Entry 5UWS (X-ray diffraction, 2.40 A resolution); this record covers chains A and C of the 4 polymer chains in the assembly.

# Chain A
Protein: GTP-binding nuclear protein Ran
From: Homo sapiens
Reference sequence: P62826 (RAN_HUMAN); residue numbers follow UniProt; this construct covers 1-216
Chain sequence (237 residues; row label = number of the first residue in the row; numbers below 1 keep their minus sign (Met-20 is residue -20)):
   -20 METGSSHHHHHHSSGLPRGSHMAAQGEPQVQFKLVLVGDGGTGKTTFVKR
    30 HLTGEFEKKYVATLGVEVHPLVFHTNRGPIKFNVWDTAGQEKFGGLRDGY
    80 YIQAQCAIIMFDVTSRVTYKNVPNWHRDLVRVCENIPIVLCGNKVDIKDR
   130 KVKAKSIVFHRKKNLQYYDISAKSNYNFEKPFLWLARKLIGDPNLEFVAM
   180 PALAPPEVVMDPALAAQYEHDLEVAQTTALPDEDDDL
Disordered / not traced: -20 to 8, 188-189
Differences from the reference sequence: expression tag (-20 to 0)
Bound ions: Mg2+: Thr24, Thr42 (together with GMP-PNP)
Ligand contacts: GMP-PNP (GNP; phosphoaminophosphonic acid-guanylate ester): Gly17, Asp18, Gly19, Gly20, Thr21, Gly22, Lys23, Thr24, Thr25, Phe35, Glu36, Lys37, Lys38, Tyr39, Val40, Ala41, Thr42, Thr66, Ala67, Gly68, Gln69, Asn122, Lys123, Asp125, Ile126, Ser150, Ala151, Lys152
UniProt features mapped onto this chain:
  - region: Lys37 to Val45 (Switch-I), Gly68 to Gln84 (Switch-II), Asp211 to Leu216 (Interaction with RANBP1)
  - binding site (GTP): Asp18 to Thr25, Glu36 to Thr42, Gly68, Asn122 to Asp125, Ser150 to Lys152
  - site: Gln69 (Essential for GTP hydrolysis)
  - modified residue: Ala2 (N-acetylalanine), Thr24 (Phosphothreonine), Lys37 (N6-acetyllysine), Lys60 (N6-acetyllysine), Lys71 (N6-acetyllysine), Lys99 (N6-acetyllysine), Lys134 (N6-acetyllysine), Lys159 (N6-acetyllysine)
  - cross-link (Glycyl lysine isopeptide (Lys-Gly)): Lys71 (interchain with G-Cter in SUMO2), Lys152 (interchain with G-Cter in SUMO2)
  - mutagenesis: Gly19 (G19V: Blocks DNA replication; when associated with L-69), Thr24 (T24L: Has low binding affinity for GTP and GDP. Almost completely abolishes interaction with BIRC5; T24N: Has low binding affinity for GTP and GDP. Decreases nuclear import of proteins and RNA ...), Thr25 (T25A: Minor effect on the interaction with the alpha phosphate group of bound GTP), Lys37 (K37Q: Mimics acetylation; enhances the nuclear export of RELA/p65; K37R: Decreased acetylation), Tyr39 (Y39A: Abolishes steric hindrance that traps the essential Q-69 in an unreactive position, and causes slow GTP hydrolysis in wild-type ...), Gln69 (Q69L: Strongly decreased GTPase activity. Probably locked in the GTP-bound form. Loss of interaction with NUTF2. Decreases nuclear location and leads to cytoplasmic location during interphase ...), Glu70 (E70A: Strongly decreases the relase of bound GDP), Arg76 (R76E: Probable loss of interaction with NUTF2. Loss of transport to the nucleus), Lys134 (K134Q: Loss of normal mitotic chromosome segregation and defective mitotic spindle orientation; K134R: Loss of normal mitotic chromosome segregation and formation of sister chromatid bridges), Asp211 to Leu216 (No effect on GTPase activity. Abolishes interaction with RANBP1)

# Chain C
Protein: Exportin-1
From: Saccharomyces cerevisiae
Reference sequence: P30822 (XPO1_YEAST); numbering as in UniProt; present here: 1-376, 414-1058
Chain sequence (1024 residues; row label = number of the first residue in the row; note: 37 numbers in that range are skipped by the numbering (no residue carries them; nothing is unmodelled there); numbers below 1 keep their minus sign (Gly-2 is residue -2)):
    -2 GGSMEGILDFSNDLDIALLDQVVSTFYQGSGVQQKQAQEILTKFQDNPDA
    48 WQKADQILQFSTNPQSKFIALSILDKLITRKWKLLPNDHRIGIRNFVVGM
    98 IISMCQDDEVFKTQKNLINKSDLTLVQILKQEWPQNWPEFIPELIGSSSS
   148 SVNVCENNMIVLKLLSEEVFDFSAEQMTQAKALHLKNSMSKEFEQIFKLC
   198 FQVLEQGSSSSLIVATLESLLRYLHWIPYRYIYETNILELLSTKFMTSPD
   248 TRAITLKCLTEVSNLKIPQDNDLIKRQTVLFFQNTLQQIATSVMPVTADL
   298 KATYANANGNDQSFLQDLAMFLTTYLARNRALLESDESLRELLLNAHQYL
   348 IQLSKIEERELFKTTLDYWHNLVADLFYE
   414 PLKKHIYEEICSQLRLVIIENMVRPEEDLVVENDEGEIVREFVKESDTIQ
   464 LYKSEREVLVYLTHLNVIDTEEIMISKLARQIDGSEWSWHNINTLSWAIG
   514 SISGTMSEDTEKRFVVTVIKDLLGLCEQKRGKDNKAVVASDIMYVVGQYP
   564 RFLKAHWNFLRTVILKLFEFMHETHEGVQDMACDTFIKIVQKCKYHFVIQ
   614 QPRESEPFIQTIIRDIQKTTADLQPQQVHTFYKACGIIISEERSVAERNR
   664 LLSDLMQLPNMAWDTIVEQSTANPTLLLDSETVKIIANIIKTNVAVCTSM
   714 GADFYPQLGHIYYNMLQLYRAVSSMISAQVAAEGLIATKTPKVRGLRTIK
   764 KEILKLVETYISKARNLDDVVKVLVEPLLNAVLEDYMNNVPDARDAEVLN
   814 CMTTVVEKVGHMIPQGVILILQSVFECTLDMINKDFTEYPEHRVEFYKLL
   864 KVINEKSFAAFLELPPAAFKLFVDAICWAFKHNNRDVEVNGLQIALDLVK
   914 NIERMGNVPFANEFHKNYFFIFVSETFFVLTDSDHKSGFSKQALLLMKLI
   964 SLVYDNKISVPLYQEAEVPQGTSNQVYLSQYLANMLSNAFPHLTSEQIAS
  1014 FLSALTKQCKDLVVFKGTLRDFLVQIKEVGGDPTDYLFAEDKENA
Disordered / not traced: -2, 440-460, 1054-1058
Differences from the reference sequence: expression tag (-2 to 0); conflict Asp441 (Val in P30822), Gly537 (Asp in P30822), Cys539 (Thr in P30822), Glu540 (Val in P30822), Gln541 (Lys in P30822), Cys1022 (Tyr in P30822)

# Chain A / chain C interface
Contacting residue pairs - 53 pairs, chain A then chain C:
  Val45(A) - Gln35(C)
  Val47(A) - Gln31(C)
  Trp64(A) - Phe23(C)  hydrophobic
  Trp64(A) - Gln31(C)
  Lys71(A) - Asp947(C)  salt bridge
  Gly74(A) - Gln42(C)  hydrogen bond (backbone-side chain)
  Leu75(A) - Phe23(C)  hydrophobic
  Leu75(A) - Leu38(C)
  Leu75(A) - Gln42(C)
  Arg76(A) - Lys73(C)
  Asp77(A) - Phe65(C)
  Asp77(A) - Lys117(C)  salt bridge
  Gly78(A) - Tyr24(C)  hydrogen bond (backbone-side chain)
  Gly78(A) - Phe65(C)
  Tyr79(A) - Phe23(C)  hydrophobic
  Tyr79(A) - Gln35(C)  hydrogen bond
  Tyr79(A) - Thr39(C)
  Ile81(A) - Tyr24(C)
  Ile81(A) - Phe65(C)  hydrophobic
  Gln82(A) - Gln25(C)  hydrogen bond
  Gln82(A) - Gln62(C)
  Lys99(A) - Glu172(C)  salt bridge
  Arg106(A) - Phe169(C)
  Arg106(A) - Gln173(C)
  Arg110(A) - Leu120(C)
  Arg110(A) - Leu161(C)
  Arg110(A) - Glu164(C)  salt bridge
  Arg110(A) - Glu165(C)  salt bridge
  Val111(A) - Phe65(C)  hydrophobic
  Val111(A) - Asn113(C)
  Glu113(A) - Asn116(C)
  Lys134(A) - Gln463(C)  hydrogen bond
  Lys134(A) - Ser467(C)  hydrogen bond
  His139(A) - Glu357(C)  salt bridge
  Arg140(A) - Met317(C)
  Arg140(A) - Thr361(C)  hydrogen bond
  Arg140(A) - Asp364(C)  salt bridge
  Lys141(A) - Lys254(C)  hydrogen bond (backbone-side chain)
  Lys141(A) - Glu258(C)  salt bridge
  Lys141(A) - Met317(C)
  Asn143(A) - Lys254(C)  hydrogen bond
  Asn143(A) - Ser310(C)
  Asn143(A) - Gln313(C)  hydrogen bond
  Asn143(A) - Asp314(C)  hydrogen bond
  Gln145(A) - Glu355(C)
  Tyr146(A) - Glu357(C)
  Lys167(A) - Ala304(C)
  Lys167(A) - Gln309(C)  hydrogen bond
  Pro172(A) - Ala302(C)
  Pro172(A) - Asn303(C)
  Thr206(A) - Ile749(C)
  Ala208(A) - Lys752(C)
  Glu212(A) - Arg757(C)
Also at the interface, not in a pair above, chain A (39 interface residues in all): Leu43, Gly44, Thr93, Val96, Pro102, Asn103, Asp128, Lys130, Ala133, Asp213
Also at the interface, not in a pair above, chain C (48 interface residues in all): Ser69, Thr257, Asn261, Lys360, Arg898, Asp899, Ser950

# Summary
39 residues of chain A face 48 of chain C across their interface, with 12 hydrogen bonds and 8 salt bridges.
Polar pairs include Lys71(A)-Asp947(C), Asp77(A)-Lys117(C) and Lys99(A)-Glu172(C). Ligands of chain A:
GMP-PNP. From UniProt: 23 GTP-binding residues and 15 mutagenesis sites on chain A.
Here chain A is GTP-binding nuclear protein Ran (Homo sapiens) and chain C is Exportin-1 (Saccharomyces
cerevisiae). Entry 5UWS (Crystal Structure of X11L2 NES Peptide in complex with CRM1-Ran-RanBP1) was
determined by X-ray diffraction (same publication as 5UWH, 5UWI, 5UWJ, 5UWO, 5UWP, 5UWQ and 4 further
entries).
